2HZN - chain A; structure by X-ray diffraction, 2.70 A resolution.

[Chain A]
Name: Proto-oncogene tyrosine-protein kinase ABL1
From: Mus musculus
Notes: EC 2.7.10.2
Reference sequence: Q61258 (ABL1_MOUSE); residue numbers follow UniProt; this construct covers 229-515
Amino-acid sequence (293 residues; row label = number of the first residue in the row):
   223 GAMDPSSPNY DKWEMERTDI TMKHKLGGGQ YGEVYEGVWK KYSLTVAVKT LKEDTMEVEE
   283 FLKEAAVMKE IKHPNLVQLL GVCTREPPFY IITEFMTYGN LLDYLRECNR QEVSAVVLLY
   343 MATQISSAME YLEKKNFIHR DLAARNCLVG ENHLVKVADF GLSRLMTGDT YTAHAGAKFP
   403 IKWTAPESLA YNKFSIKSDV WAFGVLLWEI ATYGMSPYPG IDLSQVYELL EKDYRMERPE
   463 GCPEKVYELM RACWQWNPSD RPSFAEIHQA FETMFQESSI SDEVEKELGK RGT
Unresolved in the structure: 223-224, 251-253, 274-275, 503-515
Construct notes: cloning artifact (223-228)
Ligand contacts: KIN (1-[4-(pyridin-4-yloxy)phenyl]-3-[3-(trifluoromethyl)phenyl]urea): Leu248, Val256, Ala269, Lys271, Glu286, Val289, Met290, Ile293, Leu298, Val299, Thr315, Glu316, Phe317, Met318, Leu354, Phe359, His361, Leu370, Val379, Ala380, Asp381, Phe382
What the authors report for this chain:
  - binding site for KIN: Glu286, Glu316, Met318, Asp381

[Overview]
Bound to chain A: compound KIN. The paper reports a binding site for KIN at Glu286, Glu316 and Met318 among
others.
Chain A is Proto-oncogene tyrosine-protein kinase ABL1 (Mus musculus); the structure, Abl kinase domain in
complex with NVP-AFG210, was determined by X-ray diffraction (same publication as 2HYY, 2HZ0, 2HZ4 and 2HZI).
